Entry 9GAC (X-ray diffraction, 1.90 A resolution); this record covers chains A and C.

Chain A:
Protein: Protein (glycosylasparaginase)
Source organism: Elizabethkingia meningoseptica
Notes: EC 3.5.1.26
UniProt: Q47898 (ASPG_FLAME); residues 1-295 here correspond to UniProt positions 46-340 (UniProt number = residue number + 45)
Sequence (295 residues; numbered 1 to 295; the number before each row is that of its first residue):
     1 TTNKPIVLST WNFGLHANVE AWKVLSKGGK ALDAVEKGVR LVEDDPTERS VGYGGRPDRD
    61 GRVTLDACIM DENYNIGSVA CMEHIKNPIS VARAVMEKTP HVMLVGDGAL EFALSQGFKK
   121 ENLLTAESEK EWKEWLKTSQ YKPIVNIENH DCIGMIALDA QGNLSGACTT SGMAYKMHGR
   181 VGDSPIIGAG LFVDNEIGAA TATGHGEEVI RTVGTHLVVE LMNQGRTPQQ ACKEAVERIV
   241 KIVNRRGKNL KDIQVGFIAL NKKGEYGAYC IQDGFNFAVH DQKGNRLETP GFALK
Not modelled in the structure: 1, 137-149, 295
Sequence notes: engineered mutation C152 (Thr197 in Q47898)
Small-molecule neighbours: glycine (GLY): D151, C152, T170, G172, M173, R180, G182, D183, S184, G204, H205, G206
UniProt features mapped onto this chain:
  - binding site (substrate): R180 to D183, T203 to G206
From the paper describing this entry:
  - catalytic residues: C152
  - mutagenesis - T152C, T170A, T170C, T170S: decreased catalytic activity
  - binding site for glycine: D151, R180, D183, G204
  - contacts within the chain: W11-T203 (hydrogen bond), D151-T203 (hydrogen bond), D151-T170 (hydrogen bond)
  - catalytic residues: D151, T170 (proposed by the authors, not directly observed)

Chain C:
Protein: Protein (glycosylasparaginase)
Source organism: Elizabethkingia meningoseptica
Notes: EC 3.5.1.26
UniProt: Q47898 (ASPG_FLAME); residues 301-595 here correspond to UniProt positions 46-340 (UniProt number = residue number - 255)
Sequence (295 residues; numbered 301 to 595; the number before each row is that of its first residue):
   301 TTNKPIVLST WNFGLHANVE AWKVLSKGGK ALDAVEKGVR LVEDDPTERS VGYGGRPDRD
   361 GRVTLDACIM DENYNIGSVA CMEHIKNPIS VARAVMEKTP HVMLVGDGAL EFALSQGFKK
   421 ENLLTAESEK EWKEWLKTSQ YKPIVNIENH DCIGMIALDA QGNLSGACTT SGMAYKMHGR
   481 VGDSPIIGAG LFVDNEIGAA TATGHGEEVI RTVGTHLVVE LMNQGRTPQQ ACKEAVERIV
   541 KIVNRRGKNL KDIQVGFIAL NKKGEYGAYC IQDGFNFAVH DQKGNRLETP GFALK
Not modelled in the structure: 301-302, 438-449, 595
Sequence notes: engineered mutation C452 (Thr197 in Q47898)
Small-molecule neighbours: glycine (GLY): D451, C452, T470, G472, M473, R480, G482, D483, S484, G504, H505, G506
UniProt features mapped onto this chain:
  - binding site (substrate): R480 to D483, T503 to G506

Interface between chain A and chain C:
Contacting residue pairs (91):
  D60(A) - E411(C)
  N73(A) - R545(C)  hydrogen bond (side chain-backbone)
  N73(A) - R546(C)
  Y74(A) - R511(C)  hydrogen bond (backbone-side chain)
  Y74(A) - I542(C)  hydrophobic
  Y74(A) - R545(C)  hydrogen bond
  Y74(A) - R546(C)
  N75(A) - R546(C)
  I76(A) - I510(C)  hydrophobic
  I76(A) - R511(C)
  C81(A) - V405(C)  hydrophobic
  T99(A) - M477(C)
  P100(A) - E507(C)
  H101(A) - K476(C)
  H101(A) - M477(C)  hydrogen bond (side chain-backbone)
  H101(A) - R480(C)
  H101(A) - E507(C)  salt bridge
  V102(A) - E507(C)
  V102(A) - I510(C)  hydrophobic
  V102(A) - R511(C)
  M103(A) - G479(C)
  M103(A) - R480(C)
  M103(A) - V481(C)  hydrogen bond (backbone-backbone)
  M103(A) - I486(C)  hydrophobic
  L104(A) - G479(C)
  L104(A) - R480(C)
  V105(A) - C381(C)  hydrophobic
  V105(A) - G479(C)  hydrogen bond (backbone-backbone)
  V105(A) - V481(C)  hydrophobic
  D107(A) - H478(C)
  G108(A) - H478(C)
  E111(A) - D360(C)
  E111(A) - H478(C)  salt bridge
  F112(A) - M477(C)  hydrophobic
  M173(A) - H401(C)
  K176(A) - H401(C)
  M177(A) - T399(C)
  M177(A) - H401(C)
  M177(A) - L404(C)  hydrophobic
  H178(A) - G408(C)
  H178(A) - E411(C)
  G179(A) - M403(C)
  G179(A) - L404(C)
  G179(A) - V405(C)  hydrogen bond (backbone-backbone)
  R180(A) - H401(C)
  R180(A) - M403(C)
  R180(A) - L404(C)
  V181(A) - M403(C)  hydrogen bond (backbone-backbone)
  V181(A) - V405(C)  hydrophobic
  I186(A) - M403(C)  hydrophobic
  I186(A) - I486(C)  hydrophobic
  I187(A) - I510(C)
  G188(A) - V513(C)
  F192(A) - R511(C)
  F192(A) - V513(C)  hydrophobic
  D194(A) - R545(C)  salt bridge
  E196(A) - R545(C)  salt bridge
  E207(A) - P400(C)
  E207(A) - H401(C)
  E207(A) - V402(C)
  I210(A) - I376(C)  hydrophobic
  I210(A) - V402(C)  hydrophobic
  I210(A) - I487(C)
  R211(A) - Y374(C)  hydrogen bond (side chain-backbone)
  R211(A) - I376(C)
  R211(A) - V402(C)
  R211(A) - F492(C)
  T212(A) - H516(C)
  V213(A) - G488(C)
  V213(A) - F492(C)  hydrophobic
  V213(A) - V513(C)  hydrophobic
  V213(A) - H516(C)
  H216(A) - V513(C)
  H216(A) - H516(C)
  H216(A) - L517(C)
  E220(A) - L517(C)
  E220(A) - E520(C)
  E220(A) - Q524(C)  hydrogen bond
  E220(A) - R538(C)  salt bridge
  N223(A) - R538(C)
  Q224(A) - E520(C)  hydrogen bond
  Q224(A) - Q524(C)
  R238(A) - E520(C)  salt bridge
  R238(A) - N523(C)
  I242(A) - Y374(C)
  R245(A) - N373(C)  hydrogen bond (backbone-side chain)
  R245(A) - D494(C)  salt bridge
  R245(A) - E496(C)  salt bridge
  R246(A) - N373(C)
  R246(A) - Y374(C)
  R246(A) - N375(C)
Interface residues without a listed pair, chain A (45 interface residues in all): M70, L217
Interface residues without a listed pair, chain C (43 interface residues in all): M370, D407, T512

Overview:
45 residues of chain A face 43 of chain C across their interface; the contacts include 12 hydrogen bonds and 8
salt bridges. Among the polar pairs are H101(A)-E507(C), E111(A)-H478(C) and D194(A)-R545(C). Chain A binds
glycine. The paper reports catalytic residues C152(A), D151(A) and T170(A); T152C, T170A and T170C of chain A,
among others, reduce catalytic activity.
Chain A and chain C are both Protein (glycosylasparaginase) (Elizabethkingia meningoseptica); the structure,
Precursor of the T152C mutant glycosylasparaginase from flavobacterium meningosepticum, was determined by
X-ray diffraction, deposited together with 9GAA and 9GAF.
